PDB entry 6HWD | X-ray diffraction, 2.80 A resolution | chains Q and R of the 28 polymer chains in the assembly

# Chain Q
Molecule: Proteasome subunit alpha type-4
Source organism: Saccharomyces cerevisiae S288c
Notes: EC 3.4.25.1
UniProt: P40303 (PSA4_YEAST); residues -1 to 252 here correspond to UniProt positions 1-254 (UniProt number = residue number + 2)
Chain sequence (254 residues; row label = number of the first residue in the row; numbers below 1 keep their minus sign (Met-1 is residue -1)):
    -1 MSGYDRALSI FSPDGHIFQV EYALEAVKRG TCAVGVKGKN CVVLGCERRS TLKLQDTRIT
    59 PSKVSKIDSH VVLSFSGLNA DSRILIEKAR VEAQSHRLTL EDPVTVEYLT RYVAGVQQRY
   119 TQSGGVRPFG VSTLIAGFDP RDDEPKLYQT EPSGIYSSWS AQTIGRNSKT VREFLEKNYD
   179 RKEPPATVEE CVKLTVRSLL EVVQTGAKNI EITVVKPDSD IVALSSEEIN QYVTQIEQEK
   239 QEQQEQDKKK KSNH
Not modelled in the structure: -1 to 0, 241-252
Swiss-Prot annotation at these positions:
  - modified residue: Thr58 (Phosphothreonine)

# Chain R
Molecule: Proteasome subunit alpha type-5
Source organism: Saccharomyces cerevisiae S288c
Notes: EC 3.4.25.1
UniProt: P32379 (PSA5_YEAST); residues -7 to 252 here correspond to UniProt positions 1-260 (UniProt number = residue number + 8)
Chain sequence (260 residues; numbered -7 to 252; the number before each row is that of its first residue; numbers below 1 keep their minus sign (Met-7 is residue -7)):
    -7 MFLTRSEYDR GVSTFSPEGR LFQVEYSLEA IKLGSTAIGI ATKEGVVLGV EKRATSPLLE
    53 SDSIEKIVEI DRHIGCAMSG LTADARSMIE HARTAAVTHN LYYDEDINVE SLTQSVCDLA
   113 LRFGEGASGE ERLMSRPFGV ALLIAGHDAD DGYQLFHAEP SGTFYRYNAK AIGSGSEGAQ
   173 AELLNEWHSS LTLKEAELLV LKILKQVMEE KLDENNAQLS CITKQDGFKI YDNEKTAELI
   233 KELKEKEAAE SPEEADVEMS
Not modelled in the structure: -7 to 0, 118-124, 243-252

# Chain Q / chain R interface
Contacting residue pairs (63):
  Asp3(Q) - Glu117(R)
  Arg4(Q) - Glu117(R)
  Ala5(Q) - Val4(R)  hydrophobic
  Ala5(Q) - Glu117(R)  hydrogen bond (backbone-side chain)
  Ala5(Q) - Ser127(R)
  Ser7(Q) - Ser127(R)
  Ser7(Q) - Arg128(R)
  Ile8(Q) - Asp1(R)
  Ile8(Q) - Gln15(R)
  Phe9(Q) - Gln15(R)
  Phe9(Q) - Tyr18(R)  hydrophobic
  Phe9(Q) - Ser19(R)
  Phe9(Q) - Ala22(R)  hydrophobic
  Phe9(Q) - Leu73(R)  hydrophobic
  Phe9(Q) - Arg128(R)
  Phe9(Q) - Pro129(R)
  Phe9(Q) - Gly131(R)
  Ser10(Q) - Tyr18(R)
  Pro11(Q) - Tyr18(R)  hydrophobic
  Pro11(Q) - Glu21(R)
  Gly13(Q) - Tyr18(R)
  Gly13(Q) - Glu21(R)
  Gly13(Q) - Ala22(R)
  His14(Q) - Leu25(R)
  Ile15(Q) - Leu73(R)  hydrophobic
  Ile15(Q) - Arg128(R)
  Lys35(Q) - Glu52(R)  salt bridge
  Gln116(Q) - Ala75(R)
  Gln116(Q) - Asp76(R)
  Thr119(Q) - Arg128(R)  hydrogen bond (backbone-side chain)
  Gln120(Q) - Met126(R)
  Gln120(Q) - Ser127(R)  hydrogen bond (backbone-backbone)
  Gln120(Q) - Arg128(R)
  Gln120(Q) - Pro129(R)
  Gln120(Q) - Phe130(R)
  Ser121(Q) - Ser127(R)
  Gly122(Q) - Ser127(R)
  Ser151(Q) - Ala75(R)
  Gly152(Q) - Ala75(R)
  Ile153(Q) - Thr74(R)
  Ile153(Q) - Ala75(R)
  Ser155(Q) - Leu51(R)
  Ser155(Q) - Ser55(R)
  Ser156(Q) - Leu51(R)
  Ser156(Q) - Glu52(R)  hydrogen bond (backbone-backbone)
  Ser156(Q) - Ser55(R)  hydrogen bond (backbone-side chain)
  Trp157(Q) - Thr47(R)
  Trp157(Q) - Ser48(R)
  Trp157(Q) - Leu50(R)
  Trp157(Q) - Leu51(R)
  Trp157(Q) - Glu52(R)
  Ser158(Q) - Leu50(R)  hydrogen bond (backbone-backbone)
  Ser158(Q) - Glu52(R)  hydrogen bond
  Ala159(Q) - Leu50(R)
  Leu173(Q) - Leu50(R)  hydrophobic
  Glu174(Q) - Ser48(R)  hydrogen bond
  Glu174(Q) - Pro49(R)
  Glu174(Q) - Leu50(R)
  Tyr177(Q) - Leu50(R)  hydrophobic
  Arg179(Q) - Pro49(R)  hydrogen bond (side chain-backbone)
  Arg179(Q) - Leu50(R)  hydrogen bond (side chain-backbone)
  Arg179(Q) - Leu51(R)  hydrogen bond (side chain-backbone)
  Arg179(Q) - Glu52(R)
Also at the interface, not in a pair above, chain Q (31 interface residues in all): Asp12, Arg170

# Overview
Chain Q and chain R form an interface of 31 and 26 residues respectively, with 11 hydrogen bonds and 1 salt
bridge. Polar contacts include Lys35(Q)-Glu52(R), Ala5(Q)-Glu117(R) and Thr119(Q)-Arg128(R).
Chain Q is Proteasome subunit alpha type-4 and chain R is Proteasome subunit alpha type-5, both from
Saccharomyces cerevisiae S288c; the structure, Yeast 20S proteasome beta2-G45A mutant in complex with
bortezomib, was determined by X-ray diffraction (same publication as 6HTB, 6HTC, 6HTD, 6HTP, 6HTR, 6HUB and 30
further entries).
